Entry 1Y53 (X-ray diffraction, 1.20 A resolution); this record covers chains X and Y.

Chain X:
Protein: Avidin-related protein 4/5
Organism: Gallus gallus
UniProtKB: P56734 (AVR4_CHICK); residues 1-126 here correspond to UniProt positions 25-150 (UniProt number = residue number + 24)
Sequence (126 residues; numbered 1 to 126; the number before each row is that of its first residue):
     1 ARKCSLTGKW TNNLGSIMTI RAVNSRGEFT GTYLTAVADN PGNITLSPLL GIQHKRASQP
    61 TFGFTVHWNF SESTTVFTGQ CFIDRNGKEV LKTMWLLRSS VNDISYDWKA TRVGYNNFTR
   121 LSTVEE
Disordered / not traced: 1-2, 123-126
Disulfides: C4-C81
Differences from the reference sequence: engineered mutation S122 (Cys146 in P56734)
Swiss-Prot annotation at these positions:
  - binding site (biotin): N12, S16, Y33, T35, D39, S71, N116
  - glycosylation (N-linked (GlcNAc...) asparagine): N43, N69, N117

Chain Y:
Protein: Avidin-related protein 4/5
Organism: Gallus gallus
UniProtKB: P56734 (AVR4_CHICK); residues 201-326 here correspond to UniProt positions 25-150 (UniProt number = residue number - 176)
Sequence (126 residues; numbered 201 to 326; the number before each row is that of its first residue):
   201 ARKCSLTGKW TNNLGSIMTI RAVNSRGEFT GTYLTAVADN PGNITLSPLL GIQHKRASQP
   261 TFGFTVHWNF SESTTVFTGQ CFIDRNGKEV LKTMWLLRSS VNDISYDWKA TRVGYNNFTR
   321 LSTVEE
Disordered / not traced: 201-202, 323-326
Disulfides: C204-C281
Differences from the reference sequence: engineered mutation S322 (Cys146 in P56734)
Swiss-Prot annotation at these positions:
  - binding site (biotin): N212, S216, Y233, T235, D239, S271, N316
  - glycosylation (N-linked (GlcNAc...) asparagine): N243, N269, N317

How chain X and chain Y interact:
Pairs across the interface (96):
  E28(X) with L250(Y)
  L50(X) with E228(Y); L250(Y), hydrophobic; G251(Y); I252(Y), hydrophobic
  G51(X) with L250(Y)
  I52(X) with L250(Y), hydrophobic; T265(Y); H267(Y)
  Q53(X) with H267(Y)
  H54(X) with H267(Y); W268(Y), hydrogen bond (side chain-backbone); S271(Y), hydrogen bond (side chain-backbone); E272(Y); S273(Y), hydrogen bond (side chain-backbone); T274(Y), hydrogen bond
  A57(X) with E272(Y)
  Q59(X) with N302(Y), hydrogen bond (side chain-backbone)
  T61(X) with E272(Y), hydrogen bond (side chain-backbone); S273(Y); T274(Y); R298(Y); S299(Y); S300(Y)
  F62(X) with T274(Y)
  G63(X) with T265(Y), hydrogen bond (backbone-side chain); T274(Y); V276(Y)
  F64(X) with T265(Y), hydrogen bond (backbone-side chain)
  T65(X) with I252(Y); G263(Y), hydrogen bond (side chain-backbone); F264(Y), hydrogen bond (side chain-backbone)
  H67(X) with I252(Y); Q253(Y); H254(Y)
  W68(X) with H254(Y), hydrogen bond (backbone-side chain)
  S71(X) with H254(Y), hydrogen bond (backbone-side chain)
  E72(X) with H254(Y); A257(Y); T261(Y), hydrogen bond (backbone-side chain)
  S73(X) with H254(Y), hydrogen bond (backbone-side chain); T261(Y)
  T74(X) with H254(Y), hydrogen bond; T261(Y); F262(Y); G263(Y); T278(Y)
  V76(X) with G263(Y); V276(Y), hydrophobic; F277(Y); T278(Y)
  F77(X) with V276(Y)
  T78(X) with T274(Y); V276(Y); L296(Y); R298(Y)
  G79(X) with R298(Y)
  Q80(X) with R298(Y); S299(Y); S300(Y), hydrogen bond; V301(Y)
  F82(X) with R298(Y); V301(Y), hydrophobic; D303(Y); I304(Y); D307(Y)
  K92(X) with R298(Y); I304(Y); D307(Y)
  M94(X) with L296(Y); T311(Y)
  W95(X) with L296(Y)
  L96(X) with T278(Y); M294(Y); W295(Y); L296(Y), hydrophobic
  R98(X) with T261(Y); T278(Y); G279(Y); Q280(Y); F282(Y); K292(Y)
  S99(X) with T261(Y); Q280(Y)
  S100(X) with T261(Y); Q280(Y)
  V101(X) with Q280(Y); F282(Y), hydrophobic
  N102(X) with Q259(Y), hydrogen bond (backbone-side chain)
  D103(X) with F282(Y)
  I104(X) with F282(Y); V290(Y), hydrophobic; K292(Y)
  D107(X) with F282(Y); K292(Y)
  T111(X) with M294(Y)
Also at the interface, not in a pair above, chain X (42 interface residues in all): P48, L49, R56, V90
Also at the interface, not in a pair above, chain Y (41 interface residues in all): P248, L249

Overview:
42 residues of chain X face 41 of chain Y across their interface; the contacts include 17 hydrogen bonds.
Polar pairs include H54(X)-W268(Y), H54(X)-S271(Y) and H54(X)-S273(Y). From UniProt: 7 biotin-binding residues
on chain X; 7 biotin-binding residues on chain Y.
Both chains are Avidin-related protein 4/5 (Gallus gallus). Entry 1Y53 (Crystal structure of bacterial
expressed avidin related protein 4 (AVR4) C122S) was determined by X-ray diffraction, deposited together with
1Y52 and 1Y55.
